PDB entry 4YWA | X-ray diffraction, 1.19 A resolution | chains A and B

Chain A (and B):
Name: PA-I galactophilic lectin
Source organism: Pseudomonas aeruginosa
Notes: chain B of this document is another copy of the same molecule, construct and numbering; everything in this record applies to it too
UniProtKB: Q05097 (PA1L_PSEAE); residues 1-121 here correspond to UniProt positions 2-122 (UniProt number = residue number + 1)
Chain sequence (121 residues; row label = number of the first residue in the row):
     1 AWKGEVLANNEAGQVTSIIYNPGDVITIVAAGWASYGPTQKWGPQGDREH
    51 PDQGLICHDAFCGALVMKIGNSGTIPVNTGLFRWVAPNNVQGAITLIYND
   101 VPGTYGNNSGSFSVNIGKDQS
Metal / ion sites: Ca2+: Tyr-36, Asp-100, Thr-104, Asn-107, Asn-108 (together with 4J9)
Ligand contacts: 4J9 ((2R,3R,4S,5R,6R,2'R,3'R,4'S,5'R,6'R)-2,2'-([(2R,3R,4S,5S,6S)-3,4-dihydroxy-6-(hydroxymethyl)tetrahydro-2H-pyran-2,5-diyl]bis{1H-1,2,3-triazole-1,4-diyl[(2S,3R,4S,5S,6S)-3,4-dihydroxy-6-(hydroxymethyl)tetrahydro-2H-pyran-2,5-diyl]-1H-1,2,3-triazole-1,4-diylmethanediyloxy})bis[6-(hydroxymethyl)tetrahydro-2H-pyran-3,4,5-triol]): Tyr-36, Gly-37, Pro-38, Gln-40, Trp-42, Asp-47, His-50, Pro-51, Gln-53, Cys-62, Asp-100, Val-101, Thr-104, Asn-107

How chain A and chain B interact:
Contacting residue pairs (44; chain A residue first):
  Ala-1(A) with Arg-83(B)
  Thr-27(A) with Thr-27(B); Phe-82(B)
  Ile-28(A) with Val-29(B)
  Val-29(A) with Ile-28(B); Gly-80(B); Leu-81(B)
  Ala-30(A) with Thr-79(B), hydrogen bond (backbone-side chain)
  Ala-31(A) with Gln-45(B); Thr-79(B)
  Gly-32(A) with Gln-45(B), hydrogen bond (backbone-side chain)
  Trp-33(A) with Gln-45(B); Gly-46(B); Arg-48(B); Phe-61(B), hydrophobic
  Gln-40(A) with Gln-40(B)
  Lys-41(A) with Arg-48(B)
  Gly-43(A) with Gln-45(B)
  Pro-44(A) with Gln-45(B)
  Gln-45(A) with Ala-31(B); Gly-32(B), hydrogen bond (side chain-backbone); Trp-33(B); Gly-43(B); Pro-44(B)
  Gly-46(A) with Trp-33(B)
  Arg-48(A) with Trp-33(B); Lys-41(B)
  Phe-61(A) with Trp-33(B), hydrophobic
  Thr-79(A) with Ala-30(B), hydrogen bond (side chain-backbone); Ala-31(B); Thr-79(B)
  Gly-80(A) with Val-29(B)
  Leu-81(A) with Val-29(B)
  Phe-82(A) with Thr-27(B); Asn-115(B); Ile-116(B); Gly-117(B)
  Arg-83(A) with Gly-117(B); Lys-118(B), hydrogen bond (side chain-backbone)
  Asn-115(A) with Phe-82(B)
  Ile-116(A) with Phe-82(B)
  Gly-117(A) with Phe-82(B); Arg-83(B)
  Lys-118(A) with Arg-83(B), hydrogen bond (backbone-side chain)
Other interface residues (no listed pair), chain A (27 interface residues in all): Glu-49, Asp-119
Other interface residues (no listed pair), chain B (27 interface residues in all): Ala-1, Glu-49, Asp-119

In short:
The chain A/chain B interface involves 27 residues from each chain, with 6 hydrogen bonds. Polar pairs include
Ala-30(A)/Thr-79(B), Gly-32(A)/Gln-45(B) and Arg-83(A)/Lys-118(B). Bound to chain A: compound 4J9. Tyr-36(A),
Asp-100(A), Thr-104(A), Asn-107(A) and Asn-108(A) form the Ca2+ site.
Both chains are PA-I galactophilic lectin (Pseudomonas aeruginosa). Entry 4YWA (Structural Insight into
Divalent Galactoside Binding to Pseudomonas aeruginosa lectin LecA) was determined by X-ray diffraction
together with 4YW6 and 4YW7 from the same study.
